8WC6 - chains A and R of the 6 polymer chains in the assembly; structure by electron microscopy, 3.20 A resolution.

[Chain A]
Protein: Guanine nucleotide-binding protein G(s) subunit alpha isoforms short
From: Homo sapiens
Chain sequence (362 residues; each row starts with the number of its first residue; numbering starts at 0):
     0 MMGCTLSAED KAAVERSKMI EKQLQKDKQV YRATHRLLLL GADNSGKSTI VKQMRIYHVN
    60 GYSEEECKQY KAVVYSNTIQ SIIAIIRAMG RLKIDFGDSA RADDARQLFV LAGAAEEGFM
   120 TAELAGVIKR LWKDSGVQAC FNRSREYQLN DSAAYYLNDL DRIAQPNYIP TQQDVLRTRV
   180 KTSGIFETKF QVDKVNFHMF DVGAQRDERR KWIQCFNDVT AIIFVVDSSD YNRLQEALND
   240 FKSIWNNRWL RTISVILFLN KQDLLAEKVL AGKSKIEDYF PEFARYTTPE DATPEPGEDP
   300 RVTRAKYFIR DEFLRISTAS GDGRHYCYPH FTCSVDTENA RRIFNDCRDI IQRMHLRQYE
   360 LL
Disordered / not traced: 0-3, 55-179, 272, 294-297, 334

[Chain R]
Protein: Trace amine-associated receptor 1
From: Mus musculus
Reference sequence: Q923Y8 (TAAR1_MOUSE); numbering as in UniProt (aligned over 1-332)
Chain sequence (332 residues; row label = number of the first residue in the row):
     1 MHLCHAITNI SHRNSDWSRE VQASLYSLMS LIILATLVGN LIVIISISHF KQLHTPTNWL
    61 LHSMAIVDFL LGCLIMPCSM VRTVERCWYF GEILCKVHTS TDIMLSSASI FHLAFISIDR
   121 YCAVCDPLRY KAKINISTIL VMILVSWSLP AVYAFGMIFL ELNLKGVEEL YRSQVSDLGG
   181 CSPFFSKVSG VLAFMTSFYI PGSVMLFVYY RIYFIAKGQA RSINRTNVQV GLEGKSQAPQ
   241 SKETKAAKTL GIMVGVFLVC WCPFFLCTVL DPFLGYVIPP SLNDALYWFG YLNSALNPMV
   301 YAFFYPWFRR ALKMVLLGKI FQKDSSRSKL FL
Disordered / not traced: 1-25, 178-179, 226-243, 313-332
Small-molecule neighbours: 2-phenylethylamine (PEA): Asp102, Ile103, Ser106, Pro183, Phe185, Phe264, Phe265, Tyr291
UniProt features mapped onto this chain:
  - region: Gln174 to Phe185 (Extracellular Loop 2 (ECL2))
  - binding site (2-phenylethylamine): Asp102
  - glycosylation: Asn9 (N-linked (GlcNAc...) asparagine)
  - mutagenesis: Asp102 (D102A: Abolished activation of G(s) G alpha proteins in response to agonist-binding), Ile103 (I103A: Reduced activation of G(q)/G(11) and G(s) G alpha proteins in response to agonist-binding), Ser106 (S106A: Reduced activation of G(s) G alpha proteins in response to beta-phenylethylamine-binding. Does not affect activation of G(q) G alpha proteins in response to cyclohexylamine-binding), Tyr153 (Y153A: Reduced activation of G(s) G alpha proteins in response to beta-phenylethylamine-binding. Does not affect activation of G(q) G alpha proteins in response to cyclohexylamine-binding), Pro183 (P183A: Reduced activation of G(s) G alpha proteins in response to beta-phenylethylamine-binding. Does not affect activation of G(q) G alpha proteins in response to cyclohexylamine-binding), Phe185 (F185A: Reduced activation of G(q)/G(11) and G(s) G alpha proteins in response to agonist-binding), Trp261 (W261A: Abolished activation of G alpha proteins in response to 3-iodothyronamine-binding), Phe264 (F264A: Abolished activation of G alpha proteins in response to 3-iodothyronamine-binding), Phe265 (F265A: Reduced activation of G(q)/G(11) and G(s) G alpha proteins in response to agonist-binding), Tyr287 (Y287A: Reduced activation of Taar1 in response to agonist-binding), Tyr291 (Y291A: Abolished activation of G(s) G alpha proteins in response to beta-phenylethylamine-binding. Does not affect activation of G(q) G alpha proteins in response to cyclohexylamine-binding)

[Interface between chain A and chain R]
Pairs across the interface - 37 pairs, chain A then chain R:
  Gln28(A) - Asn135(R)
  Arg31(A) - Lys131(R)  hydrogen bond (side chain-backbone)
  His34(A) - Leu128(R)  hydrogen bond (side chain-backbone)
  Val194(A) - Arg129(R)
  Tyr325(A) - Ile223(R)  hydrophobic
  Phe343(A) - Leu128(R)  hydrophobic
  Arg347(A) - Cys125(R)
  Arg347(A) - Pro127(R)
  Arg347(A) - Leu128(R)
  Ile350(A) - Pro127(R)  hydrophobic
  Gln351(A) - Val124(R)  hydrogen bond (side chain-backbone)
  Gln351(A) - Cys125(R)  hydrogen bond (side chain-backbone)
  Gln351(A) - Pro127(R)
  Gln351(A) - Gln219(R)  hydrogen bond
  Arg352(A) - Gln219(R)  hydrogen bond
  Arg352(A) - Ser222(R)
  Arg352(A) - Ile223(R)
  His354(A) - Ala123(R)  hydrogen bond (side chain-backbone)
  His354(A) - Pro127(R)
  His354(A) - Tyr130(R)
  Leu355(A) - Val124(R)  hydrophobic
  Leu355(A) - Gln219(R)
  Tyr358(A) - Arg120(R)
  Tyr358(A) - Ala123(R)
  Tyr358(A) - Tyr130(R)
  Tyr358(A) - Tyr305(R)
  Glu359(A) - Lys245(R)
  Glu359(A) - Thr249(R)
  Glu359(A) - Phe304(R)
  Glu359(A) - Pro306(R)
  Leu360(A) - Ile212(R)  hydrophobic
  Leu360(A) - Ala216(R)
  Leu360(A) - Ala246(R)
  Leu360(A) - Thr249(R)
  Leu360(A) - Leu250(R)  hydrophobic
  Leu361(A) - Gln219(R)
  Leu361(A) - Lys245(R)
Also at the interface, not in a pair above, chain A (21 interface residues in all): Ala32, Asp192, Phe196, Cys346, Gln357
Also at the interface, not in a pair above, chain R (27 interface residues in all): Pro56, Ala132, Ile215, Ala220, Trp307

[Summary]
21 residues of chain A and 27 residues of chain R are in contact; the contacts include 7 hydrogen bonds. Among
the polar pairs are Arg31(A)-Lys131(R), His34(A)-Leu128(R) and Gln351(A)-Val124(R). Chain R binds
2-phenylethylamine.
Here chain A is Guanine nucleotide-binding protein G(s) subunit alpha isoforms short (Homo sapiens) and chain
R is Trace amine-associated receptor 1 (Mus musculus). Entry 8WC6 (Cryo-EM structure of the PEA-bound
mTAAR1-Gs complex) was determined by electron microscopy (same publication as 8WC3, 8WC4, 8WC5, 8WC7, 8WC8,
8WC9, 8WCA and 8WCB).
